Entry 8GAP (electron microscopy, 3.80 A resolution); this record covers chains D and E of the 8 polymer chains in the assembly.

# Chain D
Molecule: Telomerase holoenzyme Teb1 subunit
From: Tetrahymena thermophila
UniProt: D2CVN6 (D2CVN6_TETTH); residue numbers follow UniProt; this construct covers 1-701
Sequence (701 residues; row label = number of the first residue in the row):
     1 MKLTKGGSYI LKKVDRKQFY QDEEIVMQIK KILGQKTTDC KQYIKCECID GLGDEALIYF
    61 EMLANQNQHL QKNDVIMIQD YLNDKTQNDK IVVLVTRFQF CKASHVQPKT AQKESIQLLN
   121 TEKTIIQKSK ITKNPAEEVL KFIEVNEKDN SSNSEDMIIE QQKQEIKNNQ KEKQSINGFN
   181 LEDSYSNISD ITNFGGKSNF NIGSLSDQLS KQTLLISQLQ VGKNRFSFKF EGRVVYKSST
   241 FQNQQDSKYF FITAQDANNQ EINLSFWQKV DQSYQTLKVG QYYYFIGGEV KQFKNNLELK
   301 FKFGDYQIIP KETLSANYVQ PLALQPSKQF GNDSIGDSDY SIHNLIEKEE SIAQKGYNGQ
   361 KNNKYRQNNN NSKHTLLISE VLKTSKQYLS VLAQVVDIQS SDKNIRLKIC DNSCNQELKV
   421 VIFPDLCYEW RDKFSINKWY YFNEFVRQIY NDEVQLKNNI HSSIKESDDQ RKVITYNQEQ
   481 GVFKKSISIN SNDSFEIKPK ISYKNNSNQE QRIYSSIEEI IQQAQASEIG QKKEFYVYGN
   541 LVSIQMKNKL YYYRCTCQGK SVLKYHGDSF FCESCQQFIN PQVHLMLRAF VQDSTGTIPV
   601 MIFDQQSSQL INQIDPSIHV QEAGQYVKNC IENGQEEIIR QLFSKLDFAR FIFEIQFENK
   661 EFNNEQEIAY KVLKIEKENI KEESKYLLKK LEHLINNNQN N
Not modelled in the structure: 1-510, 698-701
Ion coordination: Zn2+: Cys555, Cys557, Cys572, Cys575

# Chain E
Molecule: Telomerase holoenzyme Teb2 subunit
From: Tetrahymena thermophila
UniProt: A0A0U8TRG9 (A0A0U8TRG9_TETTH); residue numbers follow UniProt; this construct covers 1-269
Sequence (269 residues; numbered 1 to 269; the number before each row is that of its first residue):
     1 MSNRVQGGFD NNSGNNQSAQ KQQAEKIPQI TVPLNCFMIN QIVKAAKENP QAHSGNHYEW
    61 YGAFENAIIT AKFEFLQSIN DSPKIMGKLS DSTGCIEVVI QKSKMSDELP EFVQAYEIEL
   121 QNNGNRHKYV RAMLKMRKNA QIQLLYFSIV NDANEISRHG LDLCLRYLQR KHGIEDFMHM
   181 TNDKAHNNHN ASAQKVHYQI DRNQQPKEQV LELMRQILKH NPNDQIPKSK IIEFFQSQLN
   241 QVQINQILQQ LVSANEIFSV GSDNYLLNV
Not modelled in the structure: 1-27, 176-269
UniProt features mapped onto this chain:
  - DNA-binding region: Ile69 to Ile149 (OB)

# Interface between chain D and chain E
Pairs across the interface - 21 pairs, chain D then chain E:
  Ser594(D) - Arg166(E)  hydrogen bond
  Thr595(D) - Gln29(E)  hydrogen bond (backbone-side chain)
  Thr595(D) - Arg166(E)
  Lys645(D) - Glu111(E)
  Phe648(D) - Met133(E)  hydrophobic
  Phe648(D) - Tyr146(E)  hydrophobic
  Arg650(D) - Arg131(E)
  Ile680(D) - Asp152(E)
  Ile680(D) - Asn154(E)
  Ile680(D) - Glu155(E)
  Ile680(D) - Arg158(E)
  Glu683(D) - Arg158(E)  salt bridge
  Leu687(D) - Arg158(E)
  Leu687(D) - Asp162(E)
  Leu687(D) - Leu165(E)  hydrophobic
  Lys690(D) - Leu165(E)
  Leu691(D) - Leu161(E)  hydrophobic
  Leu691(D) - Cys164(E)  hydrophobic
  Leu691(D) - Leu165(E)  hydrophobic
  Leu694(D) - Leu168(E)  hydrophobic
  Leu694(D) - Gln169(E)
Other interface residues (no listed pair), chain D (15 interface residues in all): Gly596, Asp647, Ser684, Leu688
Other interface residues (no listed pair), chain E (17 interface residues in all): Thr31

# Overview
The interface between chain D and chain E involves 15 residues on one side and 17 on the other, with 2
hydrogen bonds and 1 salt bridge. Polar pairs include Glu683(D)-Arg158(E), Ser594(D)-Arg166(E) and
Thr595(D)-Gln29(E). Curated annotation (UniProt) lists a DNA-binding region on chain E.
Here chain D is Telomerase holoenzyme Teb1 subunit and chain E is Telomerase holoenzyme Teb2 subunit, both
from Tetrahymena thermophila. Entry 8GAP (Structure of LARP7 protein p65-telomerase RNA complex in telomerase)
was determined by electron microscopy.
